9ITV - chains I and T of the 16 polymer chains in the assembly; structure by electron microscopy, 3.97 A resolution.

== Chain I ==
Name: ATP synthase subunit c
Source organism: Chloroflexus aurantiacus J-10-fl
Reference sequence: A9WGS9 (ATPL_CHLAA); residue numbers follow UniProt; this construct covers 1-76
Chain sequence (76 residues; numbered 1 to 76; the number before each row is that of its first residue):
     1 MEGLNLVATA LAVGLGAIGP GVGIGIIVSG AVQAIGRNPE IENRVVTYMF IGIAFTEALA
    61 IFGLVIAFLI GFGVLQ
Not modelled in the structure: 73-76
UniProt features mapped onto this chain:
  - site: Glu57 (Reversibly protonated during proton transport)

== Chain T ==
Name: ATP synthase subunit a
Source organism: Chloroflexus aurantiacus J-10-fl
Reference sequence: A9WGT0 (A9WGT0_CHLAA); residue numbers follow UniProt; this construct covers 1-312
Chain sequence (312 residues; each row starts with the number of its first residue):
     1 MSTRTRNILI IVGALIISIA SRFFLYTGPP HVEVAAEVIF DGIPGFPITN SFVVAIIIDI
    61 FVIALAVAAT RNLQMVPRGL QNVMEFILES LYNLFRNINA KYVATAFPLV ATIFLFVLFG
   121 NWFGLLPGVG SIGVCHEKKE EHAVVDERLA LAAPAAPLSS VAAAEGEEIH DTCAAQGKKL
   181 VPLFRAPAAD LNFTFAIAVI SFVFIEYWGF RALGPGYLKK FFNTNGIMSF VGIIEFISEL
   241 VKPFALAFRL FGNIFAGEVL LVVMAFLVPL LLPLPFYGFE VFVGFIQALI FALLTYAFLN
   301 IAVTGHDEEH AH
Not modelled in the structure: 1-18, 137-156, 305-312
Cystine bridges: Cys135-Cys173

== Chain I / chain T interface ==
Contacting residue pairs (5; chain I residue first):
  Phe50(I) - Val231(T)
  Ala54(I) - Phe230(T)
  Ala54(I) - Val231(T)  hydrophobic
  Glu57(I) - Ile234(T)
  Ala58(I) - Phe230(T)
Other interface residues (no listed pair), chain I (6 interface residues in all): Ile51, Ile61
Other interface residues (no listed pair), chain T (5 interface residues in all): Ile227, Met228

== Summary ==
6 residues of chain I face 5 of chain T across their interface.
Here chain I is ATP synthase subunit c and chain T is ATP synthase subunit a, both from Chloroflexus
aurantiacus J-10-fl. Entry 9ITV (Chloroflexus aurantiacus ADP-bound ATP synthase, state 1, focused refinement
of FO) was determined by electron microscopy, deposited together with 9ITJ, 9ITK, 9ITL, 9ITM, 9ITN, 9ITO and
11 further entries.
